9ES8 - chains E and H of the 18 polymer chains in the assembly; structure by electron microscopy, 2.24 A resolution.

[Chain E]
Name: Cytochrome b6-f complex subunit 6
From: Spinacia oleracea
UniProt: Q9M3L0 (PETL_SPIOL); numbering as in UniProt (aligned over 1-31)
Amino-acid sequence (31 residues; row label = number of the first residue in the row):
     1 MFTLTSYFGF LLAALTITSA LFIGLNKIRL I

[Chain H]
Name: Cytochrome b6-f complex subunit 8
From: Spinacia oleracea
UniProt: P61045 (PETN_SPIOL); residues 1-29 here = UniProt positions 1-29
Amino-acid sequence (29 residues; each row starts with the number of its first residue):
     1 MDIVSLAWAA LMVVFTFSLS LVVWGRSGL
Residues lining bound ligands: beta-carotene (BCR): Phe-15, Ser-18, Leu-19

[Interface between chain E and chain H]
Contacting residue pairs (11; chain E residue first):
  Phe-2(E) / Asp-2(H)
  Phe-2(E) / Ser-5(H)
  Thr-3(E) / Ser-5(H)
  Ser-6(E) / Leu-6(H)
  Ser-6(E) / Ala-9(H)
  Tyr-7(E) / Met-12(H)  hydrophobic
  Tyr-7(E) / Val-13(H)
  Tyr-7(E) / Thr-16(H)  hydrogen bond
  Phe-10(E) / Val-13(H)  hydrophobic
  Thr-18(E) / Phe-17(H)
  Thr-18(E) / Trp-24(H)
Other interface residues (no listed pair), chain E (9 interface residues in all): Leu-11, Ala-14, Phe-22
Other interface residues (no listed pair), chain H (10 interface residues in all): Ala-10

[Overview]
9 residues of chain E and 10 residues of chain H are in contact; the contacts include 1 hydrogen bond. The
hydrogen-bonded pair is Tyr-7(E)/Thr-16(H). Chain H binds beta-carotene.
Here chain E is Cytochrome b6-f complex subunit 6 and chain H is Cytochrome b6-f complex subunit 8, both from
Spinacia oleracea. Entry 9ES8 (Cryo-EM structure of Spinacia oleracea cytochrome b6f with decylplastoquinone
bound at plastoquionol reduction site) was determined by electron microscopy together with 9ES7 and 9ES9 from
the same study.
